PDB entry 9FXB | electron microscopy, 4.30 A resolution (low resolution: residue-level contacts below are approximate; hydrogen-bond / salt-bridge calls are withheld) | chains A and C of the 4 polymer chains in the assembly

[Chain A]
Molecule: Type-1 fimbrial protein, A chain
Source organism: Escherichia coli
UniProtKB: P04128 (FIMA1_ECOLI); residues 1-159 here correspond to UniProt positions 24-182 (UniProt number = residue number + 23)
Amino-acid sequence (160 residues; numbered 0 to 159; the number before each row is that of its first residue; numbering starts at 0):
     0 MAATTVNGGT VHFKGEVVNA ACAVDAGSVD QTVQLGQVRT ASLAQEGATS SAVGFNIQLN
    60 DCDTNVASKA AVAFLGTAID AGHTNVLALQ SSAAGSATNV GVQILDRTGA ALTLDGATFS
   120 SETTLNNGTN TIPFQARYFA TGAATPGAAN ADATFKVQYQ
Not modelled in the structure: 0-19
Differences from the reference sequence: initiating methionine (0)
Disulfides: C21-C61

[Chain C]
Molecule: Chaperone protein FimC
Source organism: Escherichia coli
UniProtKB: P31697 (FIMC_ECOLI); residues 1-205 here correspond to UniProt positions 37-241 (UniProt number = residue number + 36)
Amino-acid sequence (212 residues; each row starts with the number of its first residue; numbering starts at 0):
     0 MGVALGATRV IYPAGQKQEQ LAVTNNDENS TYLIQSWVEN ADGVKDGRFI VTPPLFAMKG
    60 KKENTLRILD ATNNQLPQDR ESLFWMNVKA IPSMDKSKLT ENTLQLAIIS RIKLYYRPAK
   120 LALPPDQAAE KLRFRRSANS LTLINPTPYY LTVTELNAGT RVLENALVPP MGESTVKLPS
   180 DAGSNITYRT INDYGALTPK MTGVMEHHHH HH
Not modelled in the structure: 0, 92-100, 206-211
Differences from the reference sequence: initiating methionine (0); expression tag (206-211)

[How chain A and chain C interact]
Pairs across the interface (5; chain A residue first):
  A93(A) - N191(C)
  T144(A) - A195(C)
  P145(A) - Y193(C)
  P145(A) - A195(C)
  G146(A) - Y193(C)
Also at the interface, not in a pair above, chain A (7 interface residues in all): R38, A92, A147
Also at the interface, not in a pair above, chain C (7 interface residues in all): G5, T23, D125, G194

[In short]
Chain A and chain C each contribute 7 residues to their interface.
Here chain A is Type-1 fimbrial protein, A chain and chain C is Chaperone protein FimC, both from Escherichia
coli. Entry 9FXB (Cryo-EM structure of the type 1 pilus assembly platform as part of the FimI-bound
chaperone-usher pilus ...) was determined by electron microscopy, deposited together with 9FW9, 9FWB, 9FX0,
9FX8, 9FXS and 9FY9.
